7BUA - chains B and G of the 12 polymer chains in the assembly; structure by electron microscopy, 4.80 A resolution (low resolution: residue-level contacts below are approximate; hydrogen-bond / salt-bridge calls are withheld).

# Chain B
Name: Genome polyprotein
From: Zika virus ZIKV/H. sapiens/FrenchPolynesia/10087PF/2013
Notes: EC 3.4.21.91, 3.6.1.15, 3.6.4.13, 2.1.1.56, 2.1.1.57, 2.7.7.48
Reference sequence: A0A024B7W1 (POLG_ZIKVF); residues 1-504 here correspond to UniProt positions 291-794 (UniProt number = residue number + 290)
Chain sequence (504 residues; row label = number of the first residue in the row):
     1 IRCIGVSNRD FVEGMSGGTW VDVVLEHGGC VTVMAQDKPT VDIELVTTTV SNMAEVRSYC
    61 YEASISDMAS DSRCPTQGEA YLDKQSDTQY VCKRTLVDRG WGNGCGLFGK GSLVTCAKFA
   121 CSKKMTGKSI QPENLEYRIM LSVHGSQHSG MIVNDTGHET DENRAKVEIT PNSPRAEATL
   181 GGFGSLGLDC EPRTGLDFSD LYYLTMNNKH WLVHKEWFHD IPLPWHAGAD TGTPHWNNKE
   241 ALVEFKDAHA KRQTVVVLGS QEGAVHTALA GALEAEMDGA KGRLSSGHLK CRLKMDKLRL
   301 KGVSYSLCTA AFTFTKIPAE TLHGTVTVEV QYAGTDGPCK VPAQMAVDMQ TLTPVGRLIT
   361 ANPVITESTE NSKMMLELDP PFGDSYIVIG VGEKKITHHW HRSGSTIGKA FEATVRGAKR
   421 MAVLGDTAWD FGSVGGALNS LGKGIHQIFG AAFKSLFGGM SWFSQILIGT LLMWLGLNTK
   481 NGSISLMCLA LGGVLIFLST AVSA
Disulfide bonds: Cys3-Cys30, Cys60-Cys121, Cys74-Cys105, Cys92-Cys116, Cys190-Cys291, Cys308-Cys339
Glycans and other covalent adducts: N-acetylglucosamine (NAG) linked to Asn154
Curated features (UniProtKB/Swiss-Prot):
  - region: Asp98 to Gly111 (Fusion peptide)
  - site: Ala504 (Cleavage)
  - glycosylation: Asn154 (N-linked (GlcNAc...) asparagine)
  - cross-link (Glycyl lysine isopeptide (Lys-Gly)): Lys38 (interchain with G-Cter in ubiquitin), Lys281 (interchain with G-Cter in ubiquitin)

# Chain G
Name: SIgN-3C Fab heavy chain
From: Homo sapiens
Notes: antibody fragment or engineered binder
Chain sequence (132 residues; each row starts with the number of its first residue):
     1 EVQLVQSGPD VEKPGASVKV SCKASGYTFT SNYIHWVRQA PGQGLEWMGV INPRGGSTAS
    61 AQKFQGRITM TRDTSTSTVY MELSSLRSDD TAVYYCARGG RALFYDSYTT PRDGGSWWFD
   121 PWGQGSLVTV SS
Disulfide bonds: Cys22-Cys96

# How chain B and chain G interact
Contacting residue pairs (20; chain B residue first):
  Asp67(B) with Arg72(G)
  Met68(B) with Arg72(G)
  Ala69(B) with Gly55(G)
  Ser70(B) with Gly55(G)
  Asp71(B) with Ser57(G)
  Ser72(B) with Tyr105(G); Tyr108(G)
  Arg73(B) with Tyr108(G)
  Cys74(B) with Tyr108(G)
  Gln77(B) with Tyr108(G)
  Leu82(B) with Gly56(G)
  Asp83(B) with Thr58(G)
  Arg99(B) with Tyr108(G)
  Gly102(B) with Leu103(G)
  Asn103(B) with Leu103(G)
  Gly104(B) with Leu103(G); Pro111(G)
  Cys105(B) with Tyr108(G); Pro111(G)
  Gly106(B) with Pro111(G)
Interface residues without a listed pair, chain B (18 interface residues in all): Lys84
Interface residues without a listed pair, chain G (10 interface residues in all): Phe104

# In short
18 residues of chain B and 10 residues of chain G are in contact.
Chain B is Genome polyprotein (Zika virus ZIKV/H. sapiens/FrenchPolynesia/10087PF/2013) and chain G is SIgN-3C
Fab heavy chain (Homo sapiens); the structure, Cryo-EM structure of zika virus complexed with Fab SIgN-3C at
pH 8.0, was determined by electron microscopy (same publication as 7BU8, 7BUB, 7BUD, 7BUE and 7BUF).
